Entry 8Q9P (X-ray diffraction, 2.20 A resolution); this record covers chains A and B of the 5 polymer chains in the assembly.

== Chain A (and B) ==
Name: MEF2D protein
Source organism: Homo sapiens
Notes: chain B of this document is another copy of the same molecule, construct and numbering; everything in this record applies to it too
Reference sequence: Q05BX2 (Q05BX2_HUMAN); residues 1-95 here = UniProt positions 1-95
Amino-acid sequence (95 residues; each row starts with the number of its first residue):
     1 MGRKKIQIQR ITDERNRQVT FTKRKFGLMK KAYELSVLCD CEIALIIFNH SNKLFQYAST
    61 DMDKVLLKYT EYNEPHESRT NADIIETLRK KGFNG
Unresolved in the structure: 1, 93-95 (chain B: 1, 94-95)

== Chain A / chain B interface ==
Residue-residue contacts (147; chain A residue first):
  I6(A) - L38(B)  hydrophobic
  Q7(A) - L38(B)
  I8(A) - Y33(B)
  I8(A) - E34(B)
  I8(A) - V37(B)
  Q9(A) - V37(B)
  Q9(A) - L38(B)
  R10(A) - V37(B)
  R10(A) - L38(B)
  R10(A) - D40(B)  salt bridge
  I11(A) - L38(B)  hydrogen bond (backbone-backbone)
  R17(A) - C39(B)
  T20(A) - C39(B)
  F21(A) - C39(B)
  F21(A) - C41(B)  hydrophobic
  R24(A) - E34(B)  salt bridge
  R24(A) - L35(B)
  R24(A) - L38(B)
  K25(A) - E77(B)  salt bridge
  F26(A) - T87(B)
  F26(A) - L88(B)  hydrophobic
  F26(A) - K91(B)
  L28(A) - L28(B)  hydrophobic
  L28(A) - K31(B)
  L28(A) - A32(B)
  M29(A) - E77(B)
  M29(A) - R79(B)
  M29(A) - I84(B)  hydrophobic
  K30(A) - L88(B)
  K31(A) - L28(B)
  A32(A) - L28(B)
  Y33(A) - I8(B)
  Y33(A) - N81(B)
  Y33(A) - I84(B)  hydrophobic
  Y33(A) - I85(B)  hydrophobic
  E34(A) - I8(B)
  E34(A) - R24(B)  salt bridge
  L35(A) - R24(B)
  L35(A) - L28(B)  hydrophobic
  S36(A) - N81(B)  hydrogen bond
  V37(A) - I8(B)  hydrophobic
  V37(A) - Q9(B)
  V37(A) - R10(B)
  L38(A) - I6(B)  hydrophobic
  L38(A) - Q7(B)
  L38(A) - Q9(B)
  L38(A) - R10(B)
  L38(A) - I11(B)  hydrogen bond (backbone-backbone)
  L38(A) - R24(B)
  C39(A) - R17(B)
  C39(A) - F21(B)
  C39(A) - H50(B)
  D40(A) - R10(B)  salt bridge
  D40(A) - R17(B)  salt bridge
  D40(A) - H50(B)
  C41(A) - F48(B)
  C41(A) - N49(B)
  E42(A) - I46(B)
  E42(A) - I47(B)
  E42(A) - F48(B)  hydrogen bond (backbone-backbone)
  I43(A) - L45(B)  hydrophobic
  I43(A) - I46(B)
  A44(A) - A44(B)
  A44(A) - L45(B)
  A44(A) - I46(B)  hydrogen bond (backbone-backbone)
  L45(A) - I43(B)  hydrophobic
  L45(A) - A44(B)
  L45(A) - L45(B)  hydrophobic
  I46(A) - E42(B)
  I46(A) - I43(B)
  I46(A) - A44(B)  hydrogen bond (backbone-backbone)
  I46(A) - V65(B)  hydrophobic
  I46(A) - L66(B)  hydrophobic
  I46(A) - Y69(B)  hydrophobic
  I47(A) - C41(B)  hydrophobic
  I47(A) - E42(B)
  F48(A) - C41(B)
  F48(A) - E42(B)  hydrogen bond (backbone-backbone)
  F48(A) - V65(B)
  F48(A) - K68(B)
  F48(A) - Y69(B)
  F48(A) - Y72(B)  hydrophobic
  N49(A) - D40(B)
  H50(A) - D40(B)  salt bridge
  N52(A) - K68(B)  hydrogen bond
  N52(A) - Y72(B)
  K53(A) - Y72(B)
  L54(A) - Y69(B)  hydrophobic
  L54(A) - Y72(B)  hydrogen bond (backbone-side chain)
  L54(A) - H76(B)
  L54(A) - E77(B)
  F55(A) - E77(B)
  Q56(A) - Y69(B)  hydrogen bond
  Q56(A) - H76(B)  hydrogen bond
  Q56(A) - E77(B)  hydrogen bond (backbone-backbone)
  Q56(A) - S78(B)  hydrogen bond
  Q56(A) - R79(B)  hydrogen bond (backbone-backbone)
  Y57(A) - R79(B)
  Y57(A) - N81(B)  hydrogen bond
  Y57(A) - I84(B)  hydrophobic
  A58(A) - R79(B)  hydrogen bond (backbone-backbone)
  A58(A) - T80(B)
  A58(A) - N81(B)
  S59(A) - N81(B)  hydrogen bond (backbone-backbone)
  T60(A) - T80(B)
  M62(A) - Y69(B)
  V65(A) - I46(B)  hydrophobic
  V65(A) - F48(B)  hydrophobic
  L66(A) - Y69(B)  hydrophobic
  K68(A) - F48(B)
  K68(A) - N52(B)
  Y69(A) - I46(B)  hydrophobic
  Y69(A) - F48(B)
  Y69(A) - L54(B)  hydrophobic
  Y69(A) - Q56(B)  hydrogen bond
  Y69(A) - M62(B)
  Y69(A) - L66(B)  hydrophobic
  Y72(A) - N52(B)
  Y72(A) - K53(B)  hydrogen bond
  Y72(A) - L54(B)  hydrogen bond (side chain-backbone)
  P75(A) - K53(B)  hydrogen bond (backbone-side chain)
  H76(A) - K53(B)
  H76(A) - L54(B)
  H76(A) - Q56(B)  hydrogen bond
  E77(A) - K25(B)  salt bridge
  E77(A) - L54(B)
  E77(A) - F55(B)
  E77(A) - Q56(B)  hydrogen bond (backbone-backbone)
  S78(A) - Q56(B)  hydrogen bond
  R79(A) - M29(B)
  R79(A) - Q56(B)  hydrogen bond (backbone-backbone)
  R79(A) - Y57(B)
  R79(A) - A58(B)  hydrogen bond (backbone-backbone)
  T80(A) - A58(B)
  T80(A) - S59(B)
  T80(A) - T60(B)
  N81(A) - Y33(B)
  N81(A) - S36(B)  hydrogen bond
  N81(A) - Y57(B)  hydrogen bond
  N81(A) - A58(B)
  N81(A) - S59(B)  hydrogen bond (backbone-backbone)
  I84(A) - M29(B)  hydrophobic
  I84(A) - Y33(B)  hydrophobic
  I85(A) - Y33(B)  hydrophobic
  T87(A) - F26(B)
  L88(A) - K30(B)
  L88(A) - Y33(B)  hydrophobic
Interface residues without a listed pair, chain A (62 interface residues in all): K91
Interface residues without a listed pair, chain B (62 interface residues in all): T20, E74

== Overview ==
The chain A/chain B interface involves 62 residues from each chain; the contacts include 29 hydrogen bonds and
8 salt bridges. Polar contacts include R10(A)-D40(B), R24(A)-E34(B) and K25(A)-E77(B).
Chain A and chain B are both MEF2D protein (Homo sapiens); the structure, Crystal Structure of the
MADS-box/MEF2 Domain of MEF2D bound to dsDNA and HDAC5 deacetylase binding motif, was determined by X-ray
diffraction (same publication as 8Q9N, 8PDE, 8Q9Q, 8Q9R and 8C84).
